Entry 8VB9 (electron microscopy, 2.80 A resolution); this record covers chains B and F of the 3 polymer chains in the assembly.

# Chain B
Name: HIV-1 reverse transcriptase P51 subunit
From: Human immunodeficiency virus 1
UniProt: P03366 (POL_HV1B1); residues 1-428 here correspond to UniProt positions 600-1027 (UniProt number = residue number + 599)
Chain sequence (444 residues; numbered -15 to 428; the number before each row is that of its first residue; numbers below 1 keep their minus sign (Met-15 is residue -15)):
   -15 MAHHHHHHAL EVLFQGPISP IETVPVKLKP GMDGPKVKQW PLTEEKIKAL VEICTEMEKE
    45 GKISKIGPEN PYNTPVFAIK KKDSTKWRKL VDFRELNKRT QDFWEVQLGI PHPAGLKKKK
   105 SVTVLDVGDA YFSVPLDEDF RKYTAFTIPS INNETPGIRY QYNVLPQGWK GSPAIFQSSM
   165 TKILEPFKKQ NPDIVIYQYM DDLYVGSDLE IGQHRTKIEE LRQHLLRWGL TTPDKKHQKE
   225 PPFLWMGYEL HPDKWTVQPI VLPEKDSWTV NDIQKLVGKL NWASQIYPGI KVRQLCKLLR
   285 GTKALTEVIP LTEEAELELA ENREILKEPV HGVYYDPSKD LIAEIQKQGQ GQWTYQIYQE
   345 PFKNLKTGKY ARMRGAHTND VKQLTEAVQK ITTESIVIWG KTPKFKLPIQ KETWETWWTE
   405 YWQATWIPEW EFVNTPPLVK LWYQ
Unresolved in the structure: -15 to 9, 214-232, 357-360, 428
Sequence notes: expression tag (-15 to 0)
UniProt features mapped onto this chain:
  - region: Phe227 to His235 (RT 'primer grip')
  - motif: Trp398 to Trp414 (Tryptophan repeat motif)
  - binding site (Mg(2+)): Asp110, Asp185, Asp186
  - site (Essential for RT p66/p51 heterodimerization): Trp401, Trp414

# Chain F
Molecule: 38-nt DNA strand
Sequence (38 nucleotides; row label = number of the first residue in the row; numbers below 1 keep their minus sign (DT-4 is residue -4)):
    -4 TAATTCCCCC CCTTCGGTGC TTTGCACCGA AGGGGGGG
Unresolved in the structure: -4
Modified residues: OMC (o2'-methylycytidine-5'-monophosphate) at position 2; OMC (o2'-methylycytidine-5'-monophosphate) at position 4
Small-molecule neighbours: 2'-deoxyadenosine 5'-triphosphate (DTP): DT0, DC1, DG33

# Chain B / chain F interface
Pairs across the interface (4):
  Lys22(B) - OMC_4(F)  salt bridge to the phosphate
  Lys395(B) - DG24(F)  salt bridge to the phosphate
  Asn418(B) - DC22(F)  phosphate contact
  Asn418(B) - DC23(F)  phosphate contact
Also at the interface, not in a pair above, chain B (4 interface residues in all): Lys390
Also at the interface, not in a pair above, chain F (5 interface residues in all): DC15

# Overview
4 residues of chain B and 5 residues of chain F are in contact; the contacts include 2 salt bridges. Polar
pairs include Lys22(B)-OMC_4(F) and Lys395(B)-DG24(F). Bound to chain F: 2'-deoxyadenosine 5'-triphosphate.
UniProt lists 3 Mg2+-binding residues on chain B.
Chain B is HIV-1 reverse transcriptase P51 subunit (Human immunodeficiency virus 1) and chain F is a 38-nt DNA
strand; the structure, Kinetic intermediate states of HIV-1 RT DNA synthesis captured by cryo-EM, was
determined by electron microscopy, deposited together with 8VB6, 8VB7, 8VB8, 8VBC, 8VBF, 8VBG, 8VBH and 8VBI.
